6FVV - chains H and M of the 47 polymer chains in the assembly; structure by electron microscopy, 5.40 A resolution (low resolution: residue-level contacts below are approximate; hydrogen-bond / salt-bridge calls are withheld).

[Chain H]
Name: 26S proteasome regulatory subunit 7 homolog
Organism: Saccharomyces cerevisiae (strain ATCC 204508 / S288c)
UniProt: P33299 (PRS7_YEAST); residue numbers follow UniProt; this construct covers 42-458
Amino-acid sequence (417 residues; row label = number of the first residue in the row):
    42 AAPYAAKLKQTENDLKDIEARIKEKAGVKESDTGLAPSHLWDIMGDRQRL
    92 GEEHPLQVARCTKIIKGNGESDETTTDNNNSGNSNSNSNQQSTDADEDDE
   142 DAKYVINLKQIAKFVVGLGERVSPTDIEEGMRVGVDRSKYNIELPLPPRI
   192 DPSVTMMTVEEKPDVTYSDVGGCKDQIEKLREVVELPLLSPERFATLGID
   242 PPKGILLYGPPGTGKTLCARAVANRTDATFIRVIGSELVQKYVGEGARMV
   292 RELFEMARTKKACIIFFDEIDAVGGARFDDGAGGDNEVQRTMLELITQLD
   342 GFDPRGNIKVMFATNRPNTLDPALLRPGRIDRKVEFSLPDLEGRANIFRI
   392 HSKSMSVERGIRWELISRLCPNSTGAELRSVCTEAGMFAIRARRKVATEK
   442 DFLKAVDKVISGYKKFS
Bound ions: Mg2+: Thr257 (together with ADP)
Ligand contacts: ADP (adenosine-5'-diphosphate): Gly212, Lys215, Pro251, Pro252, Gly253, Thr254, Gly255, Lys256, Thr257, Leu258, Arg261, Ile388, Ile391, His392, Gly416, Ala417, Arg420
Curated features (UniProtKB/Swiss-Prot):
  - binding site (ATP): Gly250 to Thr257
  - modified residue (Phosphoserine): Ser164, Ser231

[Chain M]
Name: 26S proteasome regulatory subunit 6A
Organism: Saccharomyces cerevisiae (strain ATCC 204508 / S288c)
UniProt: P33297 (PRS6A_YEAST); residues 14-434 here = UniProt positions 14-434
Amino-acid sequence (421 residues; row label = number of the first residue in the row):
    14 GDDELDQEILNLSTQELQTRAKLLDNEIRIFRSELQRLSHENNVMLEKIK
    64 DNKEKIKNNRQLPYLVANVVEVMDMNEIEDKENSESTTQGGNVNLDNTAV
   114 GKAAVVKTSSRQTVFLPMVGLVDPDKLKPNDLVGVNKDSYLILDTLPSEF
   164 DSRVKAMEVDEKPTETYSDVGGLDKQIEELVEAIVLPMKRADKFKDMGIR
   214 APKGALMYGPPGTGKTLLARACAAQTNATFLKLAAPQLVQMYIGEGAKLV
   264 RDAFALAKEKAPTIIFIDELDAIGTKRFDSEKSGDREVQRTMLELLNQLD
   314 GFSSDDRVKVLAATNRVDVLDPALLRSGRLDRKIEFPLPSEDSRAQILQI
   364 HSRKMTTDDDINWQELARSTDEFNGAQLKAVTVEAGMIALRNGQSSVKHE
   414 DFVEGISEVQARKSKSVSFYA
Bound ions: Mg2+: Thr229 (together with ADP)
Ligand contacts:
  - ADP (adenosine-5'-diphosphate): Asp182, Val183, Gly184, Pro223, Pro224, Gly225, Thr226, Gly227, Lys228, Thr229, Leu230, Ile360, Ile363, His364, Gly388, Ala389, Lys392
  - ATP (adenosine-5'-triphosphate): Arg213, Leu309, Asp313, Arg339, Arg342
Curated features (UniProtKB/Swiss-Prot):
  - binding site (ATP): Gly222 to Thr229
  - modified residue: Tyr180 (Phosphotyrosine)

[Chain H / chain M interface]
Residue-residue contacts - 79 pairs, chain H then chain M:
  Lys104(H) with Glu162(M)
  Glu111(H) with Tyr77(M); Thr158(M); Leu159(M)
  Asp113(H) with Arg73(M); Tyr77(M)
  Thr115(H) with Leu134(M); Val135(M); Thr158(M)
  Thr116(H) with Lys66(M)
  Asp118(H) with Lys139(M)
  Asn119(H) with Lys139(M)
  Asn120(H) with Lys139(M); Thr158(M); Leu159(M); Pro160(M)
  Asp135(H) with Ile62(M); Lys63(M); Lys66(M)
  Ala136(H) with Lys63(M)
  Asp137(H) with Lys66(M); Lys70(M); Arg73(M)
  Glu138(H) with Lys70(M)
  Glu141(H) with Leu75(M)
  Gln151(H) with Arg124(M)
  Ile152(H) with Ser122(M); Arg124(M)
  Ala153(H) with Ser122(M)
  Lys154(H) with Leu78(M); Val79(M); Ser122(M)
  Phe155(H) with Tyr77(M); Leu78(M)
  Val156(H) with Pro76(M); Tyr77(M); Val79(M); Leu159(M)
  Val157(H) with Leu75(M)
  Ser179(H) with Lys150(M)
  Lys180(H) with Pro76(M)
  Tyr181(H) with Pro76(M)
  Asn182(H) with Leu75(M)
  Glu223(H) with Met400(M); Arg404(M)
  Leu227(H) with Leu403(M)
  Arg234(H) with Leu403(M)
  Phe235(H) with Leu403(M)
  Thr237(H) with Thr369(M); Ser408(M)
  Leu238(H) with Met368(M); Thr369(M); Gly399(M); Ala402(M); Leu403(M); Gln407(M); Ser408(M); Ser409(M); Val410(M)
  Gly239(H) with Lys367(M); Met368(M)
  Ile240(H) with Lys367(M); Gly399(M)
  Arg318(H) with Arg166(M); Gln253(M)
  Asp320(H) with Arg166(M); Tyr255(M)
  Asp321(H) with Gln253(M); Met254(M); Tyr255(M)
  Gln330(H) with Ser165(M); Arg166(M)
  Leu334(H) with Ser165(M); Lys168(M)
  Pro363(H) with Gln250(M)
  Ala364(H) with Lys245(M)
  Arg367(H) with Asp173(M); Arg233(M)
  Arg373(H) with Met400(M)
Interface residues without a listed pair, chain H (52 interface residues in all): Thr103, Ile106, Ser112, Thr134, Lys144, Val146, Gly158, Asp241, Asn327, Arg331, Asp362
Interface residues without a listed pair, chain M (51 interface residues in all): Leu59, Gln74, Ser123, Asp144, Asp157, Asp164, Lys175, Glu258, Leu262

[In short]
The interface between chain H and chain M involves 52 residues on one side and 51 on the other. Bound to chain
H: ADP. Ligands of chain M: ATP and ADP. UniProt lists 8 ATP-binding residues on chain H; 8 ATP-binding
residues on chain M.
Chain H is 26S proteasome regulatory subunit 7 homolog and chain M is 26S proteasome regulatory subunit 6A,
both from Saccharomyces cerevisiae (strain ATCC 204508 / S288c); the structure, 26S proteasome, s3 state, was
determined by electron microscopy (same publication as 6FVW, 6FVT, 6FVU, 6FVX and 6FVY).
